PDB entry 6TWS | X-ray diffraction, 2.00 A resolution | chains G and A of the 6 polymer chains in the assembly

== Chain G (and A) ==
Name: Hemagglutinin
Organism: Influenza A virus (A/harbour seal/Germany/1/2014(H10N7))
Notes: chain A of this document is another copy of the same molecule, construct and numbering; everything in this record applies to it too
Reference sequence: A0A0A7HR51 (A0A0A7HR51_9INFA); residues 1-323 here correspond to UniProt positions 10-332 (UniProt number = residue number + 9)
Sequence (325 residues; numbered -1 to 323; the number before each row is that of its first residue; numbers below 1 keep their minus sign (Asp-1 is residue -1)):
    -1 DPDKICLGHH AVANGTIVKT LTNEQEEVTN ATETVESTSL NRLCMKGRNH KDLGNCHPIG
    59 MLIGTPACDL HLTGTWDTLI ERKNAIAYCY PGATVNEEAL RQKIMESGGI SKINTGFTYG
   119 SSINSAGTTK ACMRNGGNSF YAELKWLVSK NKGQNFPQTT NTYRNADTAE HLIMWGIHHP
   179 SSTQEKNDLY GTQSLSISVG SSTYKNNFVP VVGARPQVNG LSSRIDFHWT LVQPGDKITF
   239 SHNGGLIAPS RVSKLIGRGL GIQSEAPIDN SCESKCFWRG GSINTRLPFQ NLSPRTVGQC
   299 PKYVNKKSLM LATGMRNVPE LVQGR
Not modelled in the structure: 319-323
Construct notes: expression tag (-1 to 0); engineered mutation Ser221 (Gly230 in A0A0A7HR51)
Disulfides: Cys42-Cys270, Cys54-Cys66, Cys87-Cys130, Cys274-Cys298

== Interface between chain G and chain A ==
Pairs across the interface (12):
  His177(G) - Lys203(A)  hydrogen bond
  Ala212(G) - Lys235(A)
  Arg213(G) - Gly198(A)  hydrogen bond (side chain-backbone)
  Arg213(G) - Ser199(A)
  Arg213(G) - Ser200(A)
  Arg213(G) - Lys235(A)  hydrogen bond (side chain-backbone)
  Arg213(G) - Thr237(A)  hydrogen bond
  Pro214(G) - Ser200(A)
  Pro214(G) - Gly233(A)
  Pro214(G) - Asp234(A)
  Arg222(G) - Ser200(A)  hydrogen bond
  Asp224(G) - Lys203(A)  salt bridge
Also at the interface, not in a pair above, chain G (8 interface residues in all): Val209, Gly211
Also at the interface, not in a pair above, chain A (9 interface residues in all): Ile236

== Overview ==
Chain G and chain A form an interface of 8 and 9 residues respectively, with 5 hydrogen bonds and 1 salt
bridge. Polar contacts include Asp224(G)-Lys203(A), His177(G)-Lys203(A) and Arg213(G)-Gly198(A).
Chain G and chain A are both Hemagglutinin (Influenza A virus (A/harbour seal/Germany/1/2014(H10N7))); the
structure, Crystal structure of the haemagglutinin mutant (Gln226Leu, Gly228Ser) from an H10N7 seal influenza
virus isolated in ..., was determined by X-ray diffraction together with 6TJW, 6TJY, 6TVA, 6TVB, 6TVC, 6TVD
and 9 further entries from the same study.
